Entry 8P4N (electron microscopy, 2.90 A resolution); this record covers chains C and Q of the 14 polymer chains in the assembly.

[Chain C]
Name: Chaperonin GroEL
Organism: Escherichia coli
Notes: EC 5.6.1.7
UniProt: P0A6F5 (CH60_ECOLI); residue numbers follow UniProt; this construct covers 2-548
Chain sequence (547 residues; numbered 2 to 548; the number before each row is that of its first residue):
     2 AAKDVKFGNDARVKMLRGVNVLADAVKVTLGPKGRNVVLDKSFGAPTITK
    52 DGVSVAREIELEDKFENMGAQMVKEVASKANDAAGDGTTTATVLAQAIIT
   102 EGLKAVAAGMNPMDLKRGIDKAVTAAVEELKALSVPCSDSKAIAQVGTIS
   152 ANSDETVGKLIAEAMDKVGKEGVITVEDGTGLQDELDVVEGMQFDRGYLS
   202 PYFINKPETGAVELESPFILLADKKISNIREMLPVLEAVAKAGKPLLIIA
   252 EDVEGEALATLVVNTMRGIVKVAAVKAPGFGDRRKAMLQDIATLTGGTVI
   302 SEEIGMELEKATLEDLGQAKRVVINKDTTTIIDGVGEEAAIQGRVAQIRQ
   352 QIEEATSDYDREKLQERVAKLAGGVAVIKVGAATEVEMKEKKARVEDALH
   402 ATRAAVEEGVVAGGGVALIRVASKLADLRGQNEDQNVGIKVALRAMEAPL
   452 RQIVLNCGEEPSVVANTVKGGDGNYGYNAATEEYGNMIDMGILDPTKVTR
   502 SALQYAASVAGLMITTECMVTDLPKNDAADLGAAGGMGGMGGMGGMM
Disordered / not traced: 526-548
Bound ions: K+: Thr30, Lys51, Thr90 (together with ADP); Mg2+: Asp87 (together with ADP)
Residues lining bound ligands: ADP / beryllium trifluoride: Thr30, Leu31, Gly32, Pro33, Lys51, Asp52, Gly53, Asp87, Gly88, Thr89, Thr90, Thr91, Ile150, Asp398, Gly414, Gly415, Gly416, Ile454, Tyr478, Asn479, Ala480, Ala481, Met488, Ile493, Asp495

[Chain Q]
Name: Co-chaperonin GroES
Organism: Escherichia coli
UniProt: P0A6F9 (CH10_ECOLI); residues 1-97 here = UniProt positions 1-97
Chain sequence (97 residues; each row starts with the number of its first residue):
     1 MNIRPLHDRVIVKRKEVETKSAGGIVLTGSAAAKSTRGEVLAVGNGRILE
    51 NGEVKPLDVKVGDIVIFNDGYGVKSEKIDNEEVLIMSESDILAIVEA
Disordered / not traced: 1, 97
UniProt features mapped onto this chain:
  - modified residue: Lys34 (N6-succinyllysine)

[How chain C and chain Q interact]
Residue-residue contacts (19; chain C residue first):
  Ile230(C) - Leu27(Q)  hydrophobic
  Ile230(C) - Ala31(Q)  hydrophobic
  Arg231(C) - Ala31(Q)  hydrogen bond (side chain-backbone)
  Leu234(C) - Ser21(Q)
  Leu237(C) - Ile25(Q)  hydrophobic
  Glu238(C) - Ser21(Q)
  Glu238(C) - Ala22(Q)
  Glu238(C) - Gly23(Q)
  Glu238(C) - Gly24(Q)
  Glu238(C) - Ile25(Q)
  Glu257(C) - Thr28(Q)
  Glu257(C) - Ala31(Q)
  Thr261(C) - Val26(Q)
  Thr261(C) - Thr28(Q)
  Val264(C) - Thr28(Q)
  Asn265(C) - Gly24(Q)
  Asn265(C) - Ile25(Q)
  Asn265(C) - Val26(Q)  hydrogen bond (side chain-backbone)
  Ile270(C) - Gly24(Q)
Also at the interface, not in a pair above, chain C (12 interface residues in all): Asn229, Arg268
Also at the interface, not in a pair above, chain Q (10 interface residues in all): Ser30

[Summary]
12 residues of chain C and 10 residues of chain Q are in contact; the contacts include 2 hydrogen bonds. Polar
contacts include Arg231(C)-Ala31(Q) and Asn265(C)-Val26(Q). Bound to chain C: ADP / beryllium trifluoride. The
K+ site is built by Thr30(C), Lys51(C) and Thr90(C).
Here chain C is Chaperonin GroEL and chain Q is Co-chaperonin GroES, both from Escherichia coli. Entry 8P4N
(CryoEM structure of a GroEL7-GroES7 cage with encapsulated disordered substrate MetK in the presence of
ADP-BeFx) was determined by electron microscopy, deposited together with 8P4M, 8P4O, 8P4R, 8QXS, 8QXT, 8QXU
and 8QXV.
